8K4L - chains A and D of the 4 polymer chains in the assembly; structure by X-ray diffraction, 2.10 A resolution.

[Chain A]
Protein: Nuclear respiratory factor 1
Organism: Homo sapiens
UniProtKB: Q16656 (NRF1_HUMAN); residues 54-284 here = UniProt positions 54-284
Amino-acid sequence (232 residues; numbered 53 to 284; the number before each row is that of its first residue):
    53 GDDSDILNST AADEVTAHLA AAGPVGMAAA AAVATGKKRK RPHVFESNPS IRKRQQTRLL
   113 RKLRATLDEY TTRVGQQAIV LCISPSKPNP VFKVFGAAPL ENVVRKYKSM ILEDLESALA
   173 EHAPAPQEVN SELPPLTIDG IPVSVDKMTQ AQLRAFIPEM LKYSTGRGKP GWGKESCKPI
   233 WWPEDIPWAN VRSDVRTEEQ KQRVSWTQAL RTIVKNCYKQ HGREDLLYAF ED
Disordered / not traced: 53-59, 174-181, 284
Construct notes: expression tag (53)
Curated features (UniProtKB/Swiss-Prot):
  - DNA-binding region: Thr109
  - motif: Gly88 to Arg116 (Nuclear localization signal)
  - cross-link: Lys139 (Glycyl lysine isopeptide (Lys-Gly) (interchain with G-Cter in SUMO2))
Reported in the primary citation:
  - binding site for the 14-nt DNA strand: Arg206, Gly223, Trp224, Asn242, Arg244
  - binding site for the 14-nt DNA strand (chain D): Ser102, Lys105, Thr109, Thr201, Gln202, Arg206, Asn242, Arg244, Ser245, Asp246, Lys253, Trp258, Thr259
  - specificity-determining residues: Arg206, Asn242, Arg244
  - mutagenesis - T109A (7-fold), T109D (5-fold), R206A (5- to 22-fold), N242A (5- to 22-fold), R244A (5- to 22-fold): decreased binding to the 14-nt DNA strand (chain D)
  - post-translational modification sites: Thr109, Thr259 (citing earlier work)

[Chain D]
Molecule: 14-nt DNA strand
Sequence (14 nucleotides; each row starts with the number of its first residue):
     1 ATGCGCATGC GCAT

[Chain A / chain D interface]
Residue-residue contacts - 18 pairs, chain A then chain D:
  Ser102(A) with DC6(D), phosphate contact
  Lys105(A) with DG5(D), salt bridge to the phosphate; DC6(D), phosphate contact
  Thr109(A) with DG5(D), hydrogen bond to the phosphate
  Thr201(A) with DC6(D), phosphate contact; DA7(D), phosphate contact
  Gln202(A) with DA7(D), hydrogen bond to the phosphate; DT8(D), hydrogen bond to the phosphate
  Ala203(A) with DT8(D), base contact
  Arg206(A) with DT8(D), base contact; DG9(D), hydrogen bond to the base; DC10(D), base contact
  Arg244(A) with DC10(D), hydrogen bond to the base; DG11(D), hydrogen bond to the base; DC12(D), base contact
  Ser245(A) with DG9(D), phosphate contact
  Asp246(A) with DG9(D), hydrogen bond to the phosphate
  Trp258(A) with DT8(D), sugar contact
Other interface residues (no listed pair), chain A (14 interface residues in all): Arg106, Lys253, Thr259
Other interface residues (no listed pair), chain D (9 interface residues in all): DC4

[Summary]
14 residues of chain A face 9 of chain D across their interface; the contacts include 7 hydrogen bonds and 1
salt bridge. Polar contacts include Arg206(A)-DG9(D), Arg244(A)-DC10(D) and Arg244(A)-DG11(D). From the paper:
a binding site for the 14-nt DNA strand (chain D) at Ser102(A), Lys105(A) and Thr109(A) among others; T109A,
T109D and R206A of chain A, among others, reduce binding to the 14-nt DNA strand (chain D); 5 substitutions
were tested in all.
Here chain A is Nuclear respiratory factor 1 (Homo sapiens) and chain D is a 14-nt DNA strand. Entry 8K4L
(Crystal structure of NRF1 homodimer in complex with DNA) was determined by X-ray diffraction, deposited
together with 8K3D.
